Entry 7NKG (X-ray diffraction, 1.60 A resolution); this record covers chains C and D of the 6 polymer chains in the assembly.

Chain C:
Protein: Methyl-coenzyme M reductase gamma subunit
Source organism: Methermicoccus shengliensis DSM 18856
Notes: EC 2.8.4.1; engineered mutation(s): wild-type
Sequence (248 residues; row label = number of the first residue in the row):
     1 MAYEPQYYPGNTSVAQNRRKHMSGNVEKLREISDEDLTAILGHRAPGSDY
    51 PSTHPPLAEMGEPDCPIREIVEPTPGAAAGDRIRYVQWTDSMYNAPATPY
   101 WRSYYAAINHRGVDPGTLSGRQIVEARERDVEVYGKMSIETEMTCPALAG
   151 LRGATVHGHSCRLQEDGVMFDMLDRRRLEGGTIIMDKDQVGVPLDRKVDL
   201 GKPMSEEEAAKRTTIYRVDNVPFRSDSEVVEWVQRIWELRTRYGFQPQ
Disordered / not traced: 1
Residues lining bound ligands: factor 430 (F43): Leu-118, Ser-119, Gly-120, Arg-121, Ala-154, Thr-155, Val-156, His-157, Gly-158, His-159, Ser-160

Chain D:
Protein: Methyl-coenzyme M reductase alpha subunit
Source organism: Methermicoccus shengliensis DSM 18856
Notes: EC 2.8.4.1; engineered mutation(s): wild-type
Sequence (569 residues; row label = number of the first residue in the row):
     1 MTMVDREQLFKKALEIKFTQEWGENKATEVSTDITSKKAKYLRLGTAQSP
    51 RKREFEQYGKEIAAKRGLPGYDPKLHLGGIPLGQRQITPYVVSSTDTLCD
   101 GDDLHFVNNAAMQQMWDDIRRTVIVGMDLAHETLEKRLGKEVTPETINHY
   151 LEVLNHAMPGAAVVQEMMVETHPGLVDDCYVKVFTGDDELADEIDKRFLI
   201 DIDKQFGEEKAAQIKAAIGKTTWQAVHVPTIVVRTCDGATTSRWTAMQIG
   251 MSFIAAYRMCAGEAAVADLAYAAKHAALVGMGDMLPARRARGPNEPGGLQ
   301 FGYLADIVQADRVTDDKVKASLEVVAAGAMLYDQIWLGSYMSGGVGFTQY
   351 ATAAYTNNILDDFSYYGYEYAVDKYGGPAQAPATLETVKDIATETAIYAI
   401 EQYEYFPTLLEDQFGGSQRAAVVAAAAGIATGLATGNSQAGLSGWYLAQY
   451 LLKEAEGRLGFFGYDLQDQCGAANVFSYQSDEGLPLELRGPNYPNYAMNV
   501 GHQGEYAGIASSGHIGRGDAFVVNPLVKVAFADPLLNFDFTQVRKEFAKG
   551 AVREFDRCAGERALILPAK
Disordered / not traced: 1-4
Modified / non-standard residues: His-275 (N1-methylated histidine; MHS); Arg-289 (5-methyl-arginine; AGM); Gly-463 (thioglycin; GL3)
Ion coordination: factor 430 Ni: Gln-165 (together with 1-thioethanesulfonic acid); K+: Val-233, Arg-234, Cys-236 (shared with 3 residues of chain A)
Residues lining bound ligands:
  - 1-thioethanesulfonic acid (COM): Tyr-350, Phe-461, Phe-462, Gly-463
  - factor 430 (F43), molecule 1: Ala-161, Ala-162, Val-163, Val-164, Gln-165, Met-168, Val-169, Met-247, Gln-248, Met-251, Ile-254, Ala-261, Gly-262
  - factor 430 (F43), molecule 2: Gly-343, Gly-344, Val-345, Gly-346, Phe-347, Thr-348, Gln-349, Tyr-350, Phe-414, Gly-415, Gly-416, Gln-418, Gly-460, Phe-461
  - Coenzyme B (TP7), molecule 1: Arg-243, Lys-274, His-275
  - Coenzyme B (TP7), molecule 2: Arg-288, Arg-289, Leu-337, Met-341, Ser-342, Phe-347, Phe-461, Ala-497, Met-498, Asn-499, Val-500
From the paper describing this entry:
  - post-translational modification sites: His-275, Arg-289, Gly-463
  - binding site for factor 430: Tyr-350

How chain C and chain D interact:
Residue-residue contacts - 22 pairs, chain C then chain D:
  Arg-82(C) / Glu-135(D)  hydrogen bond (side chain-backbone)
  Arg-82(C) / Lys-136(D)  hydrogen bond (side chain-backbone)
  Arg-82(C) / Arg-137(D)
  Arg-82(C) / Gly-139(D)
  Arg-84(C) / Leu-138(D)  hydrogen bond (side chain-backbone)
  Tyr-85(C) / Cys-260(D)  hydrophobic
  Arg-121(C) / Ala-261(D)  hydrogen bond (side chain-backbone)
  Arg-121(C) / Gly-262(D)  hydrogen bond (side chain-backbone)
  Ile-123(C) / Cys-260(D)  hydrophobic
  Glu-125(C) / Glu-263(D)
  Glu-125(C) / Ala-264(D)  hydrogen bond (side chain-backbone)
  Gly-153(C) / Cys-260(D)
  Gly-153(C) / Ala-261(D)  hydrogen bond (backbone-backbone)
  Ala-154(C) / Ala-261(D)  hydrophobic
  Thr-155(C) / Val-164(D)  hydrogen bond (side chain-backbone)
  His-157(C) / Glu-166(D)
  Phe-170(C) / Glu-166(D)
  Met-172(C) / Glu-166(D)
  Val-190(C) / Arg-258(D)  hydrogen bond (backbone-side chain)
  Val-190(C) / Met-259(D)
  Gly-191(C) / Arg-258(D)
  Val-192(C) / Arg-258(D)
Also at the interface, not in a pair above, chain C (17 interface residues in all): His-54, Gln-87

In short:
Chain C and chain D form an interface of 17 and 14 residues respectively, with 9 hydrogen bonds. Among the
polar pairs are Arg-82(C)/Glu-135(D), Arg-82(C)/Lys-136(D) and Arg-84(C)/Leu-138(D). One factor 430 molecule
is bound between chain C and chain D. From the paper: a binding site for factor 430 at Tyr-350(D);
modification sites His-275(D), Arg-289(D) and Gly-463(D).
Chain C is Methyl-coenzyme M reductase gamma subunit and chain D is Methyl-coenzyme M reductase alpha subunit,
both from Methermicoccus shengliensis DSM 18856; the structure, Methyl-coenzyme M reductase from
Methermicoccus shengliensis at 1.6-A resolution, was determined by X-ray diffraction.
